PDB entry 5ZAD | X-ray diffraction, 2.54 A resolution | chains B and E of the 6 polymer chains in the assembly

[Chain B]
Protein: DNA topoisomerase 2-beta
Organism: Homo sapiens
Notes: EC 5.99.1.3
UniProt: Q02880 (TOP2B_HUMAN); residues 445-1201 here correspond to UniProt positions 450-1206 (UniProt number = residue number + 5)
Amino-acid sequence (803 residues; numbered 419 to 1221; the number before each row is that of its first residue):
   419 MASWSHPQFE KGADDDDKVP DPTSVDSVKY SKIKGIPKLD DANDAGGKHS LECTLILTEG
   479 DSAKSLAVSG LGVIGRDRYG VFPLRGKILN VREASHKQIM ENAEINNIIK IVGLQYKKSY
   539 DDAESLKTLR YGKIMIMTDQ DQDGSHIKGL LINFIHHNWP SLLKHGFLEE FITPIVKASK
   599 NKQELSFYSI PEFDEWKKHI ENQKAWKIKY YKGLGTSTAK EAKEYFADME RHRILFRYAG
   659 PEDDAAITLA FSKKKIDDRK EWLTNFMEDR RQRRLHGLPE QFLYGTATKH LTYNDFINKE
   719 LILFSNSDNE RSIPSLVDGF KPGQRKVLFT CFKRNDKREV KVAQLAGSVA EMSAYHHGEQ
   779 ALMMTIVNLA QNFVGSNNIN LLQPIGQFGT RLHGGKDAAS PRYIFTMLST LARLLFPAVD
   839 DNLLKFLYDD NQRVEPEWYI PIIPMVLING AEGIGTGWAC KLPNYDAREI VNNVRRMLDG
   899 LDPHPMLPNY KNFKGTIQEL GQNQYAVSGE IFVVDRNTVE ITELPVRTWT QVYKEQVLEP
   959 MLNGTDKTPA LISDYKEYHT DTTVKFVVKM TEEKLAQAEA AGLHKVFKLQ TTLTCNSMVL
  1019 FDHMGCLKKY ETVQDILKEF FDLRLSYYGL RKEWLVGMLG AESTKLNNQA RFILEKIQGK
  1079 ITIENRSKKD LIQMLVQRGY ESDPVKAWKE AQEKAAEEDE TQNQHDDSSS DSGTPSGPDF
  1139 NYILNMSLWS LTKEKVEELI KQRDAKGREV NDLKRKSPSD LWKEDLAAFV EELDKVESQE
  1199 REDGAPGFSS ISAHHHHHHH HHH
Not modelled in the structure: 419-451, 619-623, 1119-1134, 1202-1221
Sequence notes: expression tag (419-444, 1202-1221)
UniProt features mapped onto this chain:
  - region: Lys1006 to Ser1015 (Interaction with DNA)
  - motif: Glu1029 to Phe1039 (Nuclear export signal)
  - active site: Tyr821 (O-(5'-phospho-DNA)-tyrosine intermediate)
  - binding site (Mg(2+)): Glu477, Asp557, Asp559
  - site: Lys505 (Interaction with DNA), Asn508 (Interaction with DNA), Arg677 (Interaction with DNA), Lys678 (Interaction with DNA), Lys739 (Interaction with DNA), Tyr773 (Interaction with DNA), Arg820 (Transition state stabilizer), Ile872 (Important for DNA bending), Trp947 (Interaction with DNA)
  - cross-link (Glycyl lysine isopeptide (Lys-Gly)): Lys595 (interchain with G-Cter in SUMO2), Lys600 (interchain with G-Cter in SUMO2), Lys630 (interchain with G-Cter in SUMO2), Lys638 (interchain with G-Cter in SUMO2), Lys641 (interchain with G-Cter in SUMO2), Lys671 (interchain with G-Cter in SUMO2), Lys707 (interchain with G-Cter in SUMO2), Lys1087 (interchain with G-Cter in SUMO2)
Reported in the primary citation:
  - binding site for the 12-nt DNA strand: Ile872
  - catalytic residues: Tyr821

[Chain E]
Molecule: 12-nt DNA strand
Sequence (12 nucleotides; row label = number of the first residue in the row):
     9 TGCAGCTCGG CT

[Interface between chain B and chain E]
Pairs across the interface - 47 pairs, chain B then chain E:
  Gly478(B) with DG10(E), base contact
  Asp479(B) with DG10(E), hydrogen bond to the base
  Ser480(B) with DT9(E), base contact
  Arg503(B) with DC11(E), hydrogen bond to the base; DA12(E), hydrogen bond to the base; DG13(E), hydrogen bond to the sugar
  Lys505(B) with DG13(E), hydrogen bond to the base; DC14(E), base contact
  Ile506(B) with DC14(E), phosphate contact; DT15(E), sugar contact
  Leu507(B) with DC14(E), phosphate contact; DT15(E), phosphate contact
  Asn508(B) with DT15(E), hydrogen bond to the phosphate; DC16(E), hydrogen bond to the phosphate
  Asn520(B) with DG13(E), phosphate contact; DC14(E), hydrogen bond to the phosphate
  His564(B) with DT15(E), hydrogen bond to the phosphate; DC16(E), salt bridge to the phosphate
  Phe669(B) with DC16(E), phosphate contact
  Ile674(B) with DG17(E), phosphate contact; DG18(E), phosphate contact
  Arg677(B) with DG17(E), salt bridge to the phosphate
  Lys678(B) with DG17(E), phosphate contact; DG18(E), salt bridge to the phosphate
  Gly776(B) with DG10(E), phosphate contact
  Glu777(B) with DT9(E), phosphate contact; DG10(E), hydrogen bond to the phosphate
  Gln778(B) with DG10(E), phosphate contact; DC11(E), phosphate contact
  Ile872(B) with DC16(E), base contact; DG17(E), base contact
  Gly873(B) with DC16(E), sugar contact; DG17(E), sugar contact
  Thr874(B) with DC16(E), phosphate contact; DG17(E), phosphate contact
  Gly875(B) with DC16(E), phosphate contact; DG17(E), hydrogen bond to the phosphate
  Trp876(B) with DG17(E), sugar contact
  Ala877(B) with DG17(E), sugar contact
  Lys879(B) with DC19(E), hydrogen bond to the phosphate; DT20(E), salt bridge to the phosphate
  Thr1010(B) with DT20(E), phosphate contact
  Leu1011(B) with DT20(E), phosphate contact
  Thr1012(B) with DC19(E), phosphate contact; DT20(E), hydrogen bond to the phosphate
  Asn1014(B) with DC19(E), hydrogen bond to the phosphate
  Ser1015(B) with DG18(E), sugar contact
Other interface residues (no listed pair), chain B (34 interface residues in all): Gly504, Gln516, Leu568, Thr1009, Cys1013

[Overview]
34 residues of chain B and 12 residues of chain E are in contact, with 14 hydrogen bonds and 4 salt bridges.
Polar pairs include Asp479(B)-DG10(E), Arg503(B)-DC11(E) and Arg503(B)-DA12(E). From the paper: the catalytic
residue Tyr821(B); a binding site for the 12-nt DNA strand at Ile872(B).
Here chain B is DNA topoisomerase 2-beta (Homo sapiens) and chain E is a 12-nt DNA strand. Entry 5ZAD (Human
topoisomerase II beta in complex with DNA) was determined by X-ray diffraction.
